8WY3 - chains B and C; structure by X-ray diffraction, 2.78 A resolution.

# Chain B (and C)
Name: Bromodomain-containing protein 4
Source organism: Homo sapiens
Notes: chain C of this document is another copy of the same molecule, construct and numbering; everything in this record applies to it too
UniProt: O60885 (BRD4_HUMAN); numbering as in UniProt (aligned over 44-168)
Chain sequence (141 residues; row label = number of the first residue in the row):
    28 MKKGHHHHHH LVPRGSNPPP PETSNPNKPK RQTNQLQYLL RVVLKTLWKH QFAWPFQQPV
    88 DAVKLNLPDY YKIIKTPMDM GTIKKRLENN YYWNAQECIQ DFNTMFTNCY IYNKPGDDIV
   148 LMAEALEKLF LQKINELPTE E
Unresolved in the structure: 28-57, 168 (chain C: 28-51, 167-168)
Differences from the reference sequence: initiating methionine (28); expression tag (29-43)
Ligand contacts: XHE (N-cyclopropyl-2-[[5-[2-(4-fluoranyl-2,6-dimethyl-phenoxy)-5-(2-oxidanylpropan-2-yl)phenyl]-1-methyl-2-oxidanylidene-pyridin-4-yl]amino]ethanamide): Trp81, Pro82, Phe83, Gln85, Pro86, Val87, Asp88, Leu92, Leu94, Cys136, Asn140, Asp145, Ile146, Met149
UniProt features mapped onto this chain:
  - site: Asn140 (Acetylated histone binding)
  - cross-link: Lys99 (Glycyl lysine isopeptide (Lys-Gly) (interchain with G-Cter in SUMO2))

# How chain B and chain C interact
Pairs across the interface (24; chain B residue first):
  Arg58(B) - Asn61(C)
  Arg58(B) - Leu63(C)
  Arg58(B) - Gln64(C)
  Arg58(B) - Leu67(C)
  Arg58(B) - Leu114(C)  hydrogen bond (side chain-backbone)
  Glu115(B) - Glu115(C)
  Glu115(B) - Asn116(C)
  Asn116(B) - Leu67(C)
  Asn116(B) - Glu115(C)  hydrogen bond (side chain-backbone)
  Asn116(B) - Asn116(C)
  Asn117(B) - Gln64(C)  hydrogen bond (backbone-side chain)
  Asn117(B) - Leu67(C)
  Asn117(B) - Leu114(C)  hydrogen bond (side chain-backbone)
  Asn117(B) - Glu115(C)  hydrogen bond (side chain-backbone)
  Asn117(B) - Asn117(C)  hydrogen bond
  Tyr118(B) - Gln64(C)
  Tyr118(B) - Arg68(C)  hydrogen bond (backbone-side chain)
  Tyr119(B) - Gln64(C)
  Trp120(B) - Thr60(C)
  Trp120(B) - Gln64(C)
  Trp120(B) - Tyr65(C)  hydrophobic
  Trp120(B) - Arg68(C)
  Asn121(B) - Arg58(C)
  Glu124(B) - Arg68(C)  salt bridge
Other interface residues (no listed pair), chain C (13 interface residues in all): Val69

# In short
Chain B and chain C form an interface of 9 and 13 residues respectively; the contacts include 7 hydrogen bonds
and 1 salt bridge. Polar contacts include Glu124(B)-Arg68(C), Arg58(B)-Leu114(C) and Asn116(B)-Glu115(C).
Chain B binds compound XHE.
Chain B and chain C are both Bromodomain-containing protein 4 (Homo sapiens); the structure, Crystal Structure
of the first bromodomain of human BRD4 in complex with the inhibitor 21, was determined by X-ray diffraction
(same publication as 8WXY, 8WY7 and 8WYG).
